Entry 5LXG (X-ray diffraction, 2.73 A resolution); this record covers chains A and L of the 3 polymer chains in the assembly.

# Chain A
Protein: Adiponectin receptor protein 1
Source organism: Homo sapiens
UniProtKB: Q96A54 (ADR1_HUMAN); numbering as in UniProt (aligned over 89-375)
Sequence (305 residues; row label = number of the first residue in the row; note: 88 numbers in that range are skipped by the numbering (no residue carries them; nothing is unmodelled there); numbers below 1 keep their minus sign (Met-17 is residue -17)):
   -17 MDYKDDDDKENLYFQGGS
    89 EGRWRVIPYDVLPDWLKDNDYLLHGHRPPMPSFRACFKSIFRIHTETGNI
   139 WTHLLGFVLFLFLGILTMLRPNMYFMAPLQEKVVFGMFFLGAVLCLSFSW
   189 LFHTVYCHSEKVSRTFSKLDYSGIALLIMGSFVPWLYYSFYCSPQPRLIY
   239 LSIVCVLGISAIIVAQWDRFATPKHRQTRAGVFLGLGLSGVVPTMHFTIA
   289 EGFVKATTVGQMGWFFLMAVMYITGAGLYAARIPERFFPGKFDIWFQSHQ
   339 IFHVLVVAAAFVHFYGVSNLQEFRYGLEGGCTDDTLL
Unresolved in the structure: -17 to -2, 369-375
Sequence notes: initiating methionine (-17); expression tag (-16 to 0)
Ion coordination: Zn2+: His191, His337, His341
Curated features (UniProtKB/Swiss-Prot):
  - binding site (Zn(2+)): His191, His337, His341
  - mutagenesis: Met161 to Leu167 (Decreases activation of AMPK in response to ADIPOQ binding; when associated with 229-G--G-231 and 291-S--S-297), His191 (H191A: Decreases activation of AMPK in response to ADIPOQ binding; when associated with A-208; A-337 and A-341), Asp208 (D208A: Decreases activation of AMPK in response to ADIPOQ binding; when associated with A-191; A-337 and A-341), Tyr229 to Ser231 (Decreases activation of AMPK in response to ADIPOQ binding; when associated with 161-S--S-167 and 291-S--S-297), Phe291 to Val297 (Decreases activation of AMPK in response to ADIPOQ binding; when associated with 161-S--S-167 and 229-G--G-231), His337 (H337A: Decreases activation of AMPK in response to ADIPOQ binding; when associated with A-191; A-208 and A-341), His341 (H341A: Decreases activation of AMPK in response to ADIPOQ binding; when associated with A-191; A-208 and A-337)
Reported in the primary citation:
  - Zn2+ coordination: His191
  - mutagenesis - H191R: decreased catalytic activity (ceramidase activity) (citing earlier work)
  - conformationally variable residues (helix shift): Arg257, Arg264
  - contacts within the chain: Asp106-Tyr194 (hydrogen bond)

# Chain L
Protein: V region light chain
Source organism: Mus musculus
Sequence (107 residues; row label = number of the first residue in the row):
     1 DIQMTQSPASLSASVGETVTITCRASGNIHNFLAWYQQKQGKSPQVLVYN
    51 AKTLADGVPSRFSGSGSGTQYSLKINSLQPEDFGSYYCQQFWSTPYTFGG
   101 GTKLEIN
Disulfides: Cys23-Cys88

# Interface between chain A and chain L
Residue-residue contacts - 15 pairs, chain A then chain L:
  Ser0(A) with Thr94(L)
  Glu89(A) with Trp92(L)
  Gly90(A) with Trp92(L), hydrogen bond (backbone-backbone)
  Arg91(A) with Thr94(L); Tyr96(L), hydrogen bond
  Pro117(A) with Asn50(L), hydrogen bond (backbone-side chain)
  Met118(A) with Phe32(L), hydrophobic
  Pro119(A) with His30(L); Asn31(L), hydrogen bond (backbone-side chain); Phe32(L); Asn50(L)
  Ser120(A) with His30(L); Phe32(L); Trp92(L)
  Arg122(A) with His30(L)
Interface residues without a listed pair, chain A (10 interface residues in all): Lys199
Interface residues without a listed pair, chain L (9 interface residues in all): Lys52, Ser93

# Overview
Chain A and chain L form an interface of 10 and 9 residues respectively; the contacts include 4 hydrogen
bonds. Polar pairs include Arg91(A)-Tyr96(L), Pro117(A)-Asn50(L) and Pro119(A)-Asn31(L). From UniProt: 3
Zn2+-binding residues and 21 mutagenesis sites on chain A. The paper reports that H191R of chain A reduces
catalytic activity (ceramidase activity); Zn2+ coordination by His191(A).
Chain A is Adiponectin receptor protein 1 (Homo sapiens) and chain L is V region light chain (Mus musculus);
the structure, Revised crystal structure of the human adiponectin receptor 1 in an open conformation, was
determined by X-ray diffraction, deposited together with 5LWY, 5LX9 and 5LXA.
